8VWI - chains e and k of the 36 polymer chains in the assembly; structure by electron microscopy, 4.71 A resolution (low resolution: residue-level contacts below are approximate; hydrogen-bond / salt-bridge calls are withheld).

[Chain e]
Protein: Occlusion-derived virus envelope protein E27
Source organism: Autographa californica multiple nucleopolyhedrovirus
Reference sequence: P41702 (E27_NPVAC); residue numbers follow UniProt; this construct covers 1-290
Chain sequence (290 residues; row label = number of the first residue in the row):
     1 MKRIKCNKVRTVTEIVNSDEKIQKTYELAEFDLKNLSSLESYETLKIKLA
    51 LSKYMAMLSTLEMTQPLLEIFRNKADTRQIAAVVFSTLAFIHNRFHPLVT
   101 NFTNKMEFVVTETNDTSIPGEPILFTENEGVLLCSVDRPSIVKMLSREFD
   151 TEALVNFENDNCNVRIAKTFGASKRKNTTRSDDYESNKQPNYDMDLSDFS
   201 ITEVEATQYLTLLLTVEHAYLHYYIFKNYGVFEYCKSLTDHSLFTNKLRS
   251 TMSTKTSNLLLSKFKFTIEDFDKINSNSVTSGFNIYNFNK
Not modelled in the structure: 1-37, 173-197, 273-290

[Chain k]
Protein: 38K (AC98) protein in P143-LEF5 intergenic region
Source organism: Autographa californica multiple nucleopolyhedrovirus
Reference sequence: P24745 (38K_NPVAC); residues 1-320 here = UniProt positions 1-320
Chain sequence (320 residues; numbered 1 to 320; the number before each row is that of its first residue):
     1 MASSLQSKWICLRLNDAIIKRHVLVLSEYADLKYLGFEKYKFFEYVIFQF
    51 CNDPQLCKIIENNYNYCMQIFKAPADDMRDIRHNIKRAFKTPVLGHMCVL
   101 SNKPPMYSFLKEWFLLPHYKVVSLKSESLTWGFPHVVVFDLDSTLITEEE
   151 QVEIRDPFVYDSLQELHEMGCVLVLWSYGSRDHVAHSMRDVDLEGYFDII
   201 ISEGSTVQEERSDLVQNSHNAIVDYNLKKRFIENKFVFDIHNHRSDNNIP
   251 KSPKIVIKYLSDKNVNFFKSITLVDDLPTNNYAYDFYVKVKRCPTPVQDW
   301 EHYHNEIIQNIMDYEQYFIK
Not modelled in the structure: 1-5, 214-221
Disulfides: Cys-51/Cys-57

[Chain e / chain k interface]
Residue-residue contacts (32; chain e residue first):
  Leu-221(e) / Trp-131(k)
  Tyr-224(e) / Trp-131(k)
  Ile-225(e) / Trp-131(k)
  Asn-228(e) / Arg-21(k)
  Tyr-229(e) / Lys-20(k)
  Tyr-229(e) / Trp-131(k)
  Tyr-229(e) / Phe-133(k)
  Gly-230(e) / Lys-20(k)
  Phe-232(e) / Ile-18(k)
  Glu-233(e) / Ser-126(k)
  Lys-236(e) / Ser-126(k)
  Ser-242(e) / Ser-128(k)
  Leu-243(e) / Ser-126(k)
  Leu-243(e) / Glu-127(k)
  Leu-243(e) / Ser-128(k)
  Leu-243(e) / Trp-131(k)
  Phe-244(e) / Trp-131(k)
  Thr-245(e) / Ser-128(k)
  Lys-247(e) / Ser-128(k)
  Lys-247(e) / Leu-129(k)
  Lys-247(e) / Trp-131(k)
  Arg-249(e) / Leu-129(k)
  Arg-249(e) / Trp-131(k)
  Arg-249(e) / His-167(k)
  Arg-249(e) / Asp-198(k)
  Ser-250(e) / His-167(k)
  Ser-250(e) / Glu-168(k)
  Ser-250(e) / Met-169(k)
  Ser-250(e) / Gly-170(k)
  Thr-251(e) / Glu-168(k)
  Met-252(e) / Glu-168(k)
  Met-252(e) / Met-169(k)
Also at the interface, not in a pair above, chain e (20 interface residues in all): Leu-248, Thr-256
Also at the interface, not in a pair above, chain k (19 interface residues in all): Leu-124, Lys-125, Thr-130, Gly-132, Cys-171

[In short]
20 residues of chain e and 19 residues of chain k are in contact.
Here chain e is Occlusion-derived virus envelope protein E27 and chain k is 38K (AC98) protein in P143-LEF5
intergenic region, both from Autographa californica multiple nucleopolyhedrovirus. Entry 8VWI (The base
complex of the AcMNPV baculovirus nucleocapsid (Class 1, localised reconstruction)) was determined by electron
microscopy.
